Entry 9F0G (X-ray diffraction, 1.85 A resolution); this record covers chain A.

== Chain A ==
Name: Coproporphyrin III ferrochelatase
Organism: Listeria monocytogenes
Notes: EC 4.99.1.9
UniProtKB: Q8Y565 (CPFC_LISMO); residues 1-309 here = UniProt positions 1-309
Sequence (311 residues; numbered 1 to 311; the number before each row is that of its first residue):
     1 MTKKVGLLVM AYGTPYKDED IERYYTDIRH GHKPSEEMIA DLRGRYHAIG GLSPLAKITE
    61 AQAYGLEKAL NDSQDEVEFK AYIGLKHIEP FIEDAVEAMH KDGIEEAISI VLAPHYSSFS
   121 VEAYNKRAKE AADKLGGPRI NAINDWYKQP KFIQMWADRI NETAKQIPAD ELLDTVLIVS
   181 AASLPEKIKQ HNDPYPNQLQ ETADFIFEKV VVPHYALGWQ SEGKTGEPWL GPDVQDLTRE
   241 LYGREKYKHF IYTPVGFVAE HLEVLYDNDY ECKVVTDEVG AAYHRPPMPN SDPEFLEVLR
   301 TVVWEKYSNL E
Not modelled in the structure: 1-2
Differences from the reference sequence: engineered mutation Ala-182 (His in Q8Y565); expression tag (310-311)
Curated features (UniProtKB/Swiss-Prot):
  - binding site (Fe-coproporphyrin III): Tyr-12, Thr-14, Arg-29, Arg-45, Tyr-46, Ser-53, Tyr-124
  - binding site (Fe(2+)): Glu-263
Residues lining bound ligands: fe-coproporphyrin iii (FEC; 1,3,5,8-tetramethyl-porphine-2,4,6,7-tetrapropionic acid ferrous complex): Tyr-12, Gly-13, Thr-14, Pro-15, Tyr-24, Tyr-25, Ile-28, Arg-29, His-30, Leu-42, Arg-45, Tyr-46, Ser-53, Leu-55, Leu-112, Ala-113, Ser-120, Tyr-124, Ala-182, Ser-183, Leu-184, Pro-185, Tyr-195, Lys-224, Trp-229, Phe-257, His-261, Leu-262, Glu-263

== Overview ==
Bound to chain A: fe-coproporphyrin iii. Curated annotation (UniProt) lists 7 Fe-coproporphyrin III-binding
residues and Fe2+-binding residue Glu-263.
Chain A is Coproporphyrin III ferrochelatase (Listeria monocytogenes); the structure, LmCpfC H182A variant in
complex with iron coproporhyrin III, was determined by X-ray diffraction, deposited together with 9F0F.
